Entry 3JBE (electron microscopy, 4.20 A resolution (low resolution: residue-level contacts below are approximate; hydrogen-bond / salt-bridge calls are withheld)); this record covers chains 3 and 4 of the 5 polymer chains in the assembly.

# Chain 3
Molecule: Capsid protein VP3
Source organism: Human poliovirus 1 Mahoney
UniProt: P03300 (POLG_POL1M); residues 1-237 here correspond to UniProt positions 342-578 (UniProt number = residue number + 341)
Chain sequence (237 residues; each row starts with the number of its first residue):
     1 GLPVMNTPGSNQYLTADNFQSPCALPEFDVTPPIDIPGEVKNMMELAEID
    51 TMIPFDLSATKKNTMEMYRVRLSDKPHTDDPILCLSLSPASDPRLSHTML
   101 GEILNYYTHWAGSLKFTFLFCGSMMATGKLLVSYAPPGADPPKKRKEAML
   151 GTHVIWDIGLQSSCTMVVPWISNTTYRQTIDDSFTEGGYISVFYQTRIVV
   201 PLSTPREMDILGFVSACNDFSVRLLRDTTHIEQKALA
Disordered / not traced: 236-237
Differences from the reference sequence: conflict S123 (Phe464 in P03300)

# Chain 4
Molecule: Capsid protein VP4
Source organism: Human poliovirus 1 Mahoney
UniProt: P03300 (POLG_POL1M); numbering as in UniProt (aligned over 2-69)
Chain sequence (69 residues; numbered 1 to 69; the number before each row is that of its first residue):
     1 XGAQVSSQKVGAHENSNRAYGGSTINYTTINYYRDSASNAASKQDFSQDP
    51 SKFTEPIKDVLIKTAPMLN
Modified positions: MYR (myristic acid) at position 1
Differences from the reference sequence: modified residue (1)
UniProt features mapped onto this chain:
  - site: N69 (Cleavage)
  - lipidation: G2 (N-myristoyl glycine)
  - mutagenesis: G2 (G2A: 100% loss of myristoylation. Impaired viral assembly), A3 (A3D: 50% loss of myristoylation. Severe reduction in specific infectivity; A3G/L/V: No effect on myristoylation and virus growth; A3H: No effect on myristoylation ...)

# Interface between chain 3 and chain 4
Residue-residue contacts (28):
  N18(3) - A40(4)
  N18(3) - A41(4)
  Q20(3) - T29(4)
  Q20(3) - I30(4)
  Q20(3) - N31(4)
  Q20(3) - Y32(4)
  Q20(3) - S38(4)
  Q20(3) - A40(4)
  S21(3) - Y33(4)
  S21(3) - S38(4)
  P22(3) - Y33(4)
  P22(3) - S38(4)
  C23(3) - D35(4)
  C23(3) - S38(4)
  P26(3) - D35(4)
  E27(3) - R34(4)
  E27(3) - D35(4)
  E39(3) - Q48(4)
  E39(3) - K52(4)
  V40(3) - F53(4)
  K41(3) - Q48(4)
  E45(3) - Q48(4)
  E45(3) - F53(4)
  E48(3) - P50(4)
  E48(3) - T54(4)
  I49(3) - F53(4)
  Q161(3) - P66(4)
  Q161(3) - L68(4)
Interface residues without a listed pair, chain 3 (18 interface residues in all): F19, L25, G38, L160
Interface residues without a listed pair, chain 4 (23 interface residues in all): N39, K43, F46, S47, D49, M67

# In short
18 residues of chain 3 and 23 residues of chain 4 are in contact. Curated annotation (UniProt) lists 2
mutagenesis sites on chain 4.
Here chain 3 is Capsid protein VP3 and chain 4 is Capsid protein VP4, both from Human poliovirus 1 Mahoney.
Entry 3JBE (Complex of poliovirus with VHH PVSS8A) was determined by electron microscopy (same publication as
3JBC, 3JBD, 3JBF and 3JBG).
